Entry 3ZE2 (X-ray diffraction, 2.35 A resolution); this record covers chains A and E of the 5 polymer chains in the assembly.

== Chain A ==
Name: Integrin alpha-iib
Organism: Homo sapiens
UniProt: P08514 (ITA2B_HUMAN); residues 1-457 here correspond to UniProt positions 32-488 (UniProt number = residue number + 31)
Chain sequence (457 residues; row label = number of the first residue in the row):
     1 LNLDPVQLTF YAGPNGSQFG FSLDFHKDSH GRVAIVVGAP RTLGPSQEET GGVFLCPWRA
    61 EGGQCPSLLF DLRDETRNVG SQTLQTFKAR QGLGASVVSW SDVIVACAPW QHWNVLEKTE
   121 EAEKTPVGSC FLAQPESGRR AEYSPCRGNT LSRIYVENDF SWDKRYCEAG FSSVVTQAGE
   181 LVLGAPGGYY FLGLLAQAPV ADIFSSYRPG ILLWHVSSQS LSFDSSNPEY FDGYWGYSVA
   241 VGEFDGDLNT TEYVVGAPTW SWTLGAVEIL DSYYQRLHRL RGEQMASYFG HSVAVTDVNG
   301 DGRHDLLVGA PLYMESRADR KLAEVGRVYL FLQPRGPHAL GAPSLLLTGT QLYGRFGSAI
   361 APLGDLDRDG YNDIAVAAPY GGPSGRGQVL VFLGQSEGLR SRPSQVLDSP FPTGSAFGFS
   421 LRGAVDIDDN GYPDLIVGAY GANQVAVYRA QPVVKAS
Not modelled in the structure: 455-457
Swiss-Prot annotation at these positions:
  - binding site (Ca(2+)): Glu-243, Asp-245, Asp-247, Thr-250, Glu-252, Asp-297, Asn-299, Asp-301, Arg-303, Asp-305, Asp-365, Asp-367, Asp-369, Tyr-371, Asp-373, Asp-426, Asp-428, Asn-430, Tyr-432, Asp-434
  - glycosylation (N-linked (GlcNAc...) asparagine): Asn-15, Asn-249
Cystine bridges: Cys-56/Cys-65, Cys-107/Cys-130, Cys-146/Cys-167
Ion coordination: Ca2+ site 1: Glu-243, Asp-245, Asp-247, Thr-250, Glu-252; Ca2+ site 2: Asp-297, Asn-299, Asp-301, Arg-303, Asp-305; Ca2+ site 3: Asp-365, Asp-367, Asp-369, Tyr-371, Asp-373; Ca2+ site 4: Asp-426, Asp-428, Asn-430, Tyr-432, Asp-434
What the authors report for this chain:
  - binding site for Rgd peptide: Asp-224

== Chain E ==
Name: 10E5 fab heavy chain
Organism: Mus musculus
Notes: antibody fragment or engineered binder
Chain sequence (221 residues; each row starts with the number of its first residue):
     1 EVQLQQSGAE LVKPGASVKL SCTASGFNIK DTYVHWVKQR PEQGLEWIGR IDPANGYTKY
    61 DPKFQGKATI TADTSSNTAY LQLSSLTSED TAVYYCVRPL YDYYAMDYWG QGTSVTVSSA
   121 KTTAPSVYPL APVCGDTTGS SVTLGCLVKG YFPEPVTLTW NSGSLSSGVH TFPAVLQSDL
   181 YTLSSSVTVT SSTWPSQSIT CNVAHPASST KVDKKIEPRG P
Not modelled in the structure: 135-137, 220-221
Cystine bridges: Cys-22/Cys-96, Cys-146/Cys-201

== Interface between chain A and chain E ==
Contacting residue pairs (22):
  Arg-77(A) / Asp-102(E)  salt bridge
  Arg-77(A) / Tyr-104(E)
  Val-79(A) / Tyr-104(E)  hydrophobic
  Gln-82(A) / Tyr-104(E)  hydrogen bond
  Leu-84(A) / Tyr-104(E)
  Glu-117(A) / Lys-59(E)  salt bridge
  Asn-149(A) / Tyr-33(E)  hydrogen bond
  Asn-149(A) / Tyr-103(E)
  Asn-149(A) / Tyr-104(E)
  Ile-154(A) / Tyr-57(E)
  Ser-205(A) / Tyr-101(E)
  Ser-206(A) / Tyr-101(E)
  Ile-211(A) / Asp-102(E)
  Leu-213(A) / Asp-102(E)
  Leu-213(A) / Tyr-103(E)  hydrogen bond (backbone-backbone)
  Leu-213(A) / Tyr-104(E)
  Trp-214(A) / Tyr-101(E)
  Trp-214(A) / Tyr-103(E)
  His-215(A) / Asp-31(E)
  His-215(A) / Thr-32(E)
  His-215(A) / Tyr-101(E)  hydrogen bond (backbone-backbone)
  His-215(A) / Tyr-103(E)
Interface residues without a listed pair, chain A (15 interface residues in all): Gly-80, Asn-158
Interface residues without a listed pair, chain E (11 interface residues in all): Pro-99, Leu-100

== In short ==
15 residues of chain A face 11 of chain E across their interface, with 4 hydrogen bonds and 2 salt bridges.
Polar pairs include Arg-77(A)/Asp-102(E), Glu-117(A)/Lys-59(E) and Gln-82(A)/Tyr-104(E). Curated annotation
(UniProt) lists 20 Ca2+-binding residues on chain A. From the paper: a binding site for Rgd peptide at
Asp-224(A).
Chain A is Integrin alpha-iib (Homo sapiens) and chain E is 10E5 fab heavy chain (Mus musculus); the
structure, Integrin alphaIIB beta3 headpiece and RGD peptide complex, was determined by X-ray diffraction
(same publication as 3ZDX, 3ZDY, 3ZDZ, 3ZE0 and 3ZE1).
